8T5S - chains A and C of the 3 polymer chains in the assembly; structure by electron microscopy, 2.90 A resolution.

== Chain A ==
Protein: Dicer-related helicase
Source organism: Caenorhabditis elegans
UniProtKB: G5EDI8 (G5EDI8_CAEEL); numbering as in UniProt (aligned over 1-1037)
Amino-acid sequence (1091 residues; row label = number of the first residue in the row; numbers below 1 keep their minus sign (Met-53 is residue -53)):
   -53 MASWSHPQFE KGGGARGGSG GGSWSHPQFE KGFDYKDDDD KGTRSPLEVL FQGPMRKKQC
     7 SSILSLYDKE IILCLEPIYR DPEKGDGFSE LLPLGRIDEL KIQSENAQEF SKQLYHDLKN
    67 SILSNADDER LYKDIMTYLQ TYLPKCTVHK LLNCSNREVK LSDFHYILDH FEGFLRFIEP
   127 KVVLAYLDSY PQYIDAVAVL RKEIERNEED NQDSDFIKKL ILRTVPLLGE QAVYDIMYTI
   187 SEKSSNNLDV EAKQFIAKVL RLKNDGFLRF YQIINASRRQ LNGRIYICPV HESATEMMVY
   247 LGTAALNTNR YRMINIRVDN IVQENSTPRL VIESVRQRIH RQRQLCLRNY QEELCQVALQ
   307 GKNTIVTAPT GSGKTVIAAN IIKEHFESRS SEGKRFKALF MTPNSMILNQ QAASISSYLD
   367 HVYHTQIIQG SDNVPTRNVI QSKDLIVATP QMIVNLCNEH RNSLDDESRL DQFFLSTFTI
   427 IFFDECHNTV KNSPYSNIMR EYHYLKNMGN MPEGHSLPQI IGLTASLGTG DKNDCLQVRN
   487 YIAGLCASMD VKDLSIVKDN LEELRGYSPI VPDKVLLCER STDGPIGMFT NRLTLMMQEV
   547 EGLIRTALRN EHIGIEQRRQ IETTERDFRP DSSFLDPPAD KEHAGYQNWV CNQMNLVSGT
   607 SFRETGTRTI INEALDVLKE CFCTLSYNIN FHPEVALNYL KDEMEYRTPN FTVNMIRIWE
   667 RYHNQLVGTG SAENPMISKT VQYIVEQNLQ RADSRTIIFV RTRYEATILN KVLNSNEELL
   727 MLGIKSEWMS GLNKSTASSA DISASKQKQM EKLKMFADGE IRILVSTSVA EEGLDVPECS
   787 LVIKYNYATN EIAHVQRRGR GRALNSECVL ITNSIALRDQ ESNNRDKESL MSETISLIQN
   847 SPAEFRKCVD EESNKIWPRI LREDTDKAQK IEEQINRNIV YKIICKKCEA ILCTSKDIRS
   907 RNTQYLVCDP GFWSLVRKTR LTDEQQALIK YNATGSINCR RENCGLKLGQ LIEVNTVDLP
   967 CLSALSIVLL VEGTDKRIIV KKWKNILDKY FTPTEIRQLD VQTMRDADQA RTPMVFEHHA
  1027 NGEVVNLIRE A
Not modelled in the structure: -53 to 289, 412-413, 561-578, 927-939, 1016-1037
Construct notes: initiating methionine (-53); expression tag (-52 to 0)
Bound ions: Mg2+: Asp430 (together with ADP); Zn2+: Cys891, Cys894, Cys945, Cys950
Ligand contacts: ADP (adenosine-5'-diphosphate): Leu291, Cys292, Leu293, Arg294, Gln297, Thr316, Gly317, Ser318, Gly319, Lys320, Thr321, Val322, Arg808
From the paper describing this entry:
  - binding site for ADP: Arg294, Gln297, Lys320, Thr321, Arg808
  - binding site for the 30-nt RNA strand: Lys987
  - mutagenesis - K320A: decreased catalytic activity
  - Mg2+ coordination: Asp430

== Chain C ==
Molecule: 30-nt RNA strand
Sequence (30 nucleotides; numbered 11 to 40; the number before each row is that of its first residue):
    11 UUUUUUUUUU UUUUUUUUUU UUUUUUUUUU

== Interface between chain A and chain C ==
Residue-residue contacts (38; chain A residue first):
  Val436(A) - U27(C)  phosphate contact
  Lys437(A) - U27(C)  salt bridge to the phosphate
  Lys437(A) - U28(C)  salt bridge to the phosphate
  Asn438(A) - U26(C)  hydrogen bond to the phosphate
  Asn438(A) - U27(C)  phosphate contact
  His589(A) - U31(C)  phosphate contact
  His589(A) - U32(C)  phosphate contact
  Ala590(A) - U31(C)  sugar contact
  Gly591(A) - U31(C)  hydrogen bond to the sugar
  Asn594(A) - U31(C)  hydrogen bond to the base
  Asn594(A) - U32(C)  hydrogen bond to the sugar
  Lys740(A) - U21(C)  phosphate contact
  Ser749(A) - U20(C)  phosphate contact
  Ser751(A) - U19(C)  phosphate contact
  Ser751(A) - U20(C)  phosphate contact
  Lys752(A) - U19(C)  phosphate contact
  Gln753(A) - U18(C)  phosphate contact
  Gln753(A) - U19(C)  phosphate contact
  Ala794(A) - U29(C)  hydrogen bond to the sugar
  Thr795(A) - U29(C)  sugar contact
  Asn796(A) - U28(C)  hydrogen bond to the sugar
  Asn796(A) - U29(C)  sugar contact
  Gln826(A) - U29(C)  hydrogen bond to the phosphate
  Gln826(A) - U30(C)  hydrogen bond to the phosphate
  Thr909(A) - U22(C)  hydrogen bond to the sugar
  Thr909(A) - U23(C)  hydrogen bond to the sugar
  Gln910(A) - U21(C)  base contact
  Gln910(A) - U22(C)  sugar contact
  Tyr911(A) - U23(C)  sugar contact
  Gln956(A) - U21(C)  sugar contact
  Ile958(A) - U21(C)  sugar contact
  Cys967(A) - U22(C)  sugar contact
  Lys988(A) - U24(C)  phosphate contact
  Lys988(A) - U25(C)  salt bridge to the phosphate
  Trp989(A) - U23(C)  phosphate contact
  Trp989(A) - U24(C)  hydrogen bond to the phosphate
  Lys990(A) - U24(C)  hydrogen bond to the phosphate
  Lys990(A) - U25(C)  salt bridge to the phosphate
Other interface residues (no listed pair), chain A (29 interface residues in all): Gln397, Ser439, Pro440, Ser969

== In short ==
29 residues of chain A and 15 residues of chain C are in contact; the contacts include 12 hydrogen bonds and 4
salt bridges. Polar contacts include Asn594(A)-U31(C), Gly591(A)-U31(C) and Asn594(A)-U32(C). From the paper:
a binding site for ADP at Arg294(A), Gln297(A) and Lys320(A) among others; K320A of chain A reduces catalytic
activity.
Here chain A is Dicer-related helicase (Caenorhabditis elegans) and chain C is a 30-nt RNA strand. Entry 8T5S
(Cryo-EM structure of DRH-1 helicase and C-terminal domain bound to dsRNA) was determined by electron
microscopy.
